Entry 9O4U (X-ray diffraction, 2.19 A resolution); this record covers chains A and B of the 4 polymer chains in the assembly.

Chain A:
Name: Beta-D-glucuronic acid dehydratase
Organism: Bacteroides caccae
UniProtKB: A0A174GN40 (A0A174GN40_9BACE); residues -14 to 385 here correspond to UniProt positions 24-423 (UniProt number = residue number + 38)
Amino-acid sequence (400 residues; row label = number of the first residue in the row; numbers below 1 keep their minus sign (Lys-14 is residue -14)):
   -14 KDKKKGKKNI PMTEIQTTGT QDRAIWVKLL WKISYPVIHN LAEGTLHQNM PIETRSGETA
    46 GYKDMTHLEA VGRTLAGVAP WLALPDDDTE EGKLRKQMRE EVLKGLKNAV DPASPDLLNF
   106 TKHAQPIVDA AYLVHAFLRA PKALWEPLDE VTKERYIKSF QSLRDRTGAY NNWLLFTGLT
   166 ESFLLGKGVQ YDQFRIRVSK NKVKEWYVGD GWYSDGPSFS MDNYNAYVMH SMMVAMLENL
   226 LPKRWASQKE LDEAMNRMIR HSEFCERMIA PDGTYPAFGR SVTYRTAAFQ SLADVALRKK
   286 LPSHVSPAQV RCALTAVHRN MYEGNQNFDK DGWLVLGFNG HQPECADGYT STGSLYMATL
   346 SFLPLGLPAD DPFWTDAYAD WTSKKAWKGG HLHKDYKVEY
Disordered / not traced: -14 to 0

Chain B:
Name: Beta-D-glucuronic acid dehydratase
Organism: Bacteroides caccae
UniProtKB: A0A174GN40 (A0A174GN40_9BACE); residues 24-423 here = UniProt positions 24-423
Amino-acid sequence (400 residues; each row starts with the number of its first residue):
    24 KDKKKGKKNI PMTEIQTTGT QDRAIWVKLL WKISYPVIHN LAEGTLHQNM PIETRSGETA
    84 GYKDMTHLEA VGRTLAGVAP WLALPDDDTE EGKLRKQMRE EVLKGLKNAV DPASPDLLNF
   144 TKHAQPIVDA AYLVHAFLRA PKALWEPLDE VTKERYIKSF QSLRDRTGAY NNWLLFTGLT
   204 ESFLLGKGVQ YDQFRIRVSK NKVKEWYVGD GWYSDGPSFS MDNYNAYVMH SMMVAMLENL
   264 LPKRWASQKE LDEAMNRMIR HSEFCERMIA PDGTYPAFGR SVTYRTAAFQ SLADVALRKK
   324 LPSHVSPAQV RCALTAVHRN MYEGNQNFDK DGWLVLGFNG HQPECADGYT STGSLYMATL
   384 SFLPLGLPAD DPFWTDAYAD WTSKKAWKGG HLHKDYKVEY
Disordered / not traced: 24-37
From the paper describing this entry:
  - mutagenesis - R78A: abolished catalytic activity on chondrosine
  - mutagenesis - R78A: unchanged stability

Chain A / chain B interface:
Pairs across the interface (100; chain A residue first):
  Val193(A) with Ser241(B); Phe242(B), hydrogen bond (backbone-backbone)
  Gly194(A) with Ser241(B); Phe242(B)
  Asp195(A) with Phe242(B), hydrogen bond (backbone-backbone); Ser243(B); Met244(B), hydrogen bond (side chain-backbone)
  Trp197(A) with Met244(B)
  Ser203(A) with Val231(B); Gly232(B); Glu422(B)
  Phe204(A) with Val231(B), hydrogen bond (backbone-backbone); Gly232(B); Asp233(B), hydrogen bond (backbone-backbone); Trp235(B), hydrophobic; Phe242(B), hydrophobic
  Ser205(A) with Asp233(B); Lys420(B), hydrogen bond
  Met206(A) with Asp233(B), hydrogen bond (backbone-side chain); Trp235(B); Met244(B), hydrophobic; Phe287(B), hydrophobic
  Phe249(A) with Met244(B), hydrophobic; Phe301(B), hydrophobic
  Arg252(A) with Pro299(B); Ala300(B), hydrogen bond (side chain-backbone)
  Met253(A) with Pro299(B), hydrophobic
  Ala255(A) with Ala293(B), hydrophobic
  Pro256(A) with Asp295(B); Thr297(B)
  Asp257(A) with Pro294(B); Asp295(B)
  Thr259(A) with Ala293(B); Pro294(B); Trp410(B)
  Tyr260(A) with Trp410(B), hydrogen bond (backbone-side chain)
  Pro261(A) with Arg290(B); Met291(B), hydrophobic
  Ala262(A) with Arg290(B), hydrogen bond (backbone-side chain)
  Phe263(A) with Phe287(B), hydrophobic; Arg290(B); Asp418(B)
  Gly264(A) with Asp418(B), hydrogen bond (backbone-side chain)
  Arg265(A) with Asp418(B); Tyr419(B); Lys420(B)
  Asn305(A) with Trp410(B)
  Met306(A) with Trp410(B), hydrophobic
  Phe323(A) with Ala409(B), hydrophobic; Trp410(B); Leu415(B), hydrophobic
  Asn324(A) with Ala409(B); Trp410(B), hydrogen bond (side chain-backbone); Gly412(B), hydrogen bond (backbone-backbone)
  Gln327(A) with Lys408(B); Ala409(B), hydrogen bond (side chain-backbone); Gly412(B); Gly413(B), hydrogen bond (side chain-backbone); Leu415(B)
  Glu329(A) with Gly413(B); His414(B); Leu415(B), hydrogen bond (side chain-backbone); Lys417(B)
  Cys330(A) with Leu415(B); Lys417(B)
  Ala331(A) with Lys417(B)
  Asp332(A) with Lys417(B); Tyr419(B)
  Tyr334(A) with Tyr419(B)
  Ala371(A) with Phe361(B), hydrophobic; Asn362(B); Gln365(B), hydrogen bond (backbone-side chain)
  Trp372(A) with Thr297(B); Tyr298(B), hydrogen bond (side chain-backbone); Asn343(B); Met344(B), hydrophobic; Phe361(B); Asn362(B), hydrogen bond (backbone-side chain)
  Gly374(A) with Asn362(B), hydrogen bond (backbone-backbone); Gln365(B)
  Gly375(A) with Gln365(B), hydrogen bond (backbone-side chain); Glu367(B)
  His376(A) with Glu367(B)
  Leu377(A) with Val305(B), hydrophobic; Phe361(B), hydrophobic; Glu367(B), hydrogen bond (backbone-side chain); Cys368(B)
  Lys379(A) with Glu367(B); Cys368(B); Ala369(B); Asp370(B)
  Asp380(A) with Phe301(B); Gly302(B), hydrogen bond (side chain-backbone); Arg303(B)
  Tyr381(A) with Arg303(B); Asp370(B); Tyr372(B)
  Lys382(A) with Asp238(B); Ser243(B), hydrogen bond
  Glu384(A) with Ser241(B)
Also at the interface, not in a pair above, chain A (51 interface residues in all): Arg40, Asp200, Asp207, Gly258, Val267, Gly325, Lys370, Lys373, Val383
Also at the interface, not in a pair above, chain B (50 interface residues in all): Arg78, Gly363, Thr405, Lys411, Val421

Summary:
Chain A and chain B form an interface of 51 and 50 residues respectively, with 24 hydrogen bonds. Polar pairs
include Asp195(A)-Met244(B), Ser205(A)-Lys420(B) and Met206(A)-Asp233(B). The paper reports that R78A of chain
B abolishes catalytic activity on chondrosine; R78A of chain B leaves stability unchanged.
Both chains are Beta-D-glucuronic acid dehydratase (Bacteroides caccae). Entry 9O4U (Apo-structure of a
beta-D-glucuronate dehydratase) was determined by X-ray diffraction together with 9O3Q and 9NWF from the same
study.
